PDB entry 4H99 | X-ray diffraction, 2.97 A resolution | chains M and H of the 3 polymer chains in the assembly

== Chain M ==
Protein: Reaction center protein M chain
From: Rhodobacter sphaeroides
UniProtKB: P0C0Y9 (RCEM_RHOSH); residues 1-302 here correspond to UniProt positions 2-303 (UniProt number = residue number + 1)
Chain sequence (313 residues; numbered 1 to 313; the number before each row is that of its first residue):
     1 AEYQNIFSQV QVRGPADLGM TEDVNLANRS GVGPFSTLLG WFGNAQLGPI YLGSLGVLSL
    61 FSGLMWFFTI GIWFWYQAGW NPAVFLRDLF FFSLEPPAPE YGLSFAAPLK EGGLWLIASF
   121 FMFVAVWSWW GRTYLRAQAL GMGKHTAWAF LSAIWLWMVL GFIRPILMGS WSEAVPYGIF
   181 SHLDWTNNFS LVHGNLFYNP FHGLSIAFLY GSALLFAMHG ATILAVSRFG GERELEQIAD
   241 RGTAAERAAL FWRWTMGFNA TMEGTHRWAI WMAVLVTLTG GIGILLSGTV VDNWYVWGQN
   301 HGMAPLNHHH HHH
Not modelled in the structure: 303-313
Sequence notes: engineered mutation T265 (Ile266 in P0C0Y9); expression tag (303-313)
Ion coordination: Fe ion: H219, E234, H266 (shared with 2 residues of chain L)
Small-molecule neighbours:
  - bacteriochlorophyll a (BCL), molecule 1: W66, M122, V126, F150, A153, I154, L156, W157, L160, W185, T186, N187, F189, S190, N195, L196, F197, H202, S205, I206, L209, Y210, V276, T277, G280, G281, I284
  - bacteriochlorophyll a (BCL), molecule 2: M122, W157, L160, V175, I179, H182, L183, W185, T186
  - bacteriochlorophyll a (BCL), molecule 3: T186, F197, L209, Y210
  - bacteriochlorophyll a (BCL), molecule 4: F197, G203, I206, A207, Y210, G211, L214
  - bacteriopheophytin a (BPH), molecule 1: S59, L60, G63, L64, W66, F67, A125, V126, W129, T133, T146, A149, F150, A153, A273, V274, T277
  - bacteriopheophytin a (BPH), molecule 2: Y210, A213, L214, A217, M218, W252, T255, M256
  - spheroidene (SPO): W66, F67, I70, G71, F74, W75, F85, F105, W115, L116, S119, F120, M122, F123, W157, M158, L160, G161, F162, W171, V175, P176, Y177, G178, I179, H182
  - ubiquinone-10 (U10): L214, L215, M218, H219, T222, I223, A245, A248, A249, W252, M256, F258, N259, A260, T261, M262, T265, W268, M272
UniProt features mapped onto this chain:
  - binding site ((7R,8Z)-bacteriochlorophyll b): H182, H202
  - binding site (Fe cation): H219, E234, H266
  - binding site (a ubiquinone): W252

== Chain H ==
Protein: Reaction center protein H chain
From: Rhodobacter sphaeroides
UniProtKB: P0C0Y7 (RCEH_RHOSH); residues 11-250 here = UniProt positions 11-250
Chain sequence (260 residues; row label = number of the first residue in the row):
     1 MVGVTAFGNF DLASLAIYSF WIFLAGLIYY LQTENMREGY PLENEDGTPA ANQGPFPLPK
    61 PKTFILPHGR GTLTVPGPES EDRPIALART AVSEGFPHAP TGDPMKDGVG PASWVARRDL
   121 PELDGHGHNK IKPMKAAAGF HVSAGKNPIG LPVRGCDLEI AGKVVDIWVD IPEQMARFLE
   181 VELKDGSTRL LPMQMVKVQS NRVHVNALSS DLFAGIPTIK SPTEVTLLEE DKICGYVAGG
   241 LMYAAPKRKS VVAAMLAEYA
Not modelled in the structure: 1-10, 251-260
Sequence notes: expression tag (1-10, 251-260)

== How chain M and chain H interact ==
Contacting residue pairs - 113 pairs, chain M then chain H:
  A1(M) - K197(H)
  E2(M) - N206(H)
  E2(M) - L241(H)
  Y3(M) - Q194(H)
  Y3(M) - K197(H)
  N5(M) - Q194(H)
  Q9(M) - M193(H)
  Q9(M) - V196(H)  hydrogen bond (side chain-backbone)
  Q9(M) - K197(H)
  Q9(M) - V198(H)  hydrogen bond (side chain-backbone)
  V10(M) - V142(H)  hydrophobic
  V10(M) - A144(H)
  V10(M) - K146(H)
  Q11(M) - V142(H)
  Q11(M) - S143(H)  hydrogen bond (backbone-backbone)
  Q11(M) - A144(H)  hydrogen bond (backbone-backbone)
  V12(M) - H141(H)
  V12(M) - S143(H)  hydrogen bond (backbone-side chain)
  V12(M) - V169(H)  hydrophobic
  V12(M) - Q174(H)
  V12(M) - M175(H)
  R13(M) - G139(H)
  R13(M) - F140(H)
  R13(M) - H141(H)  hydrogen bond (backbone-backbone)
  R13(M) - S143(H)
  R13(M) - Q174(H)
  G14(M) - G139(H)
  G14(M) - F140(H)
  G14(M) - Q174(H)  hydrogen bond (backbone-side chain)
  P15(M) - A138(H)
  P15(M) - G139(H)
  P15(M) - F140(H)
  P15(M) - Q174(H)  hydrogen bond (backbone-side chain)
  D17(M) - P172(H)
  M20(M) - G125(H)
  M20(M) - H126(H)
  W41(M) - G145(H)
  N44(M) - E173(H)
  P200(M) - I17(H)  hydrophobic
  F201(M) - A16(H)
  F201(M) - I17(H)  hydrophobic
  L204(M) - I17(H)  hydrophobic
  L204(M) - W21(H)  hydrophobic
  S227(M) - Q194(H)  hydrogen bond (backbone-side chain)
  R228(M) - Q194(H)
  R228(M) - M195(H)
  R228(M) - C234(H)  hydrogen bond (backbone-side chain)
  R228(M) - L241(H)
  F229(M) - C234(H)  hydrophobic
  F229(M) - A238(H)  hydrophobic
  E232(M) - M175(H)
  E232(M) - R177(H)  salt bridge
  E232(M) - Q194(H)
  R233(M) - E122(H)  salt bridge
  R233(M) - I131(H)
  R233(M) - R177(H)
  R233(M) - L227(H)
  R233(M) - E230(H)  salt bridge
  E236(M) - R117(H)  hydrogen bond (backbone-side chain)
  E236(M) - E122(H)
  E236(M) - L227(H)
  Q237(M) - R117(H)
  I238(M) - F64(H)  hydrophobic
  I238(M) - L73(H)
  A239(M) - L73(H)
  D240(M) - R117(H)  hydrogen bond (backbone-side chain)
  D240(M) - R118(H)  hydrogen bond (side chain-backbone)
  D240(M) - L227(H)
  R241(M) - E38(H)  salt bridge
  R241(M) - E79(H)  salt bridge
  R241(M) - V115(H)
  R241(M) - R117(H)
  G242(M) - V115(H)
  G242(M) - R117(H)
  G242(M) - D231(H)
  T243(M) - S113(H)
  T243(M) - V115(H)
  T243(M) - D231(H)  hydrogen bond (backbone-side chain)
  E246(M) - V115(H)
  R247(M) - P111(H)  hydrogen bond (side chain-backbone)
  R247(M) - S113(H)  hydrogen bond (side chain-backbone)
  R253(M) - Y40(H)
  R253(M) - L42(H)
  F258(M) - Q32(H)
  N259(M) - N35(H)
  A260(M) - N35(H)
  T261(M) - E34(H)
  T261(M) - N35(H)  hydrogen bond (backbone-side chain)
  T261(M) - E38(H)
  E263(M) - K62(H)  salt bridge
  E263(M) - F64(H)
  G264(M) - N35(H)
  T265(M) - N35(H)  hydrogen bond (backbone-side chain)
  R267(M) - Y30(H)  hydrogen bond
  R267(M) - L31(H)
  R267(M) - E34(H)
  R267(M) - K62(H)
  W268(M) - L31(H)
  W268(M) - N35(H)
  W271(M) - F23(H)  hydrophobic
  W271(M) - L27(H)
  L275(M) - L27(H)  hydrophobic
  T279(M) - F20(H)
  L286(M) - A13(H)  hydrophobic
  V290(M) - D11(H)
  V290(M) - L12(H)  hydrophobic
  V291(M) - A13(H)  hydrophobic
  W297(M) - D11(H)  hydrogen bond
  W297(M) - A13(H)
  W297(M) - S14(H)
  H301(M) - D11(H)
  G302(M) - D11(H)
  G302(M) - S14(H)
Also at the interface, not in a pair above, chain M (57 interface residues in all): F35, T37, Q46, F208, W294
Also at the interface, not in a pair above, chain H (74 interface residues in all): L24, M36, R37, L66, G110, A112, W114, K130, M134, P148, D170, I171, A176, P192, G235

== In short ==
Chain M and chain H form an interface of 57 and 74 residues respectively, with 20 hydrogen bonds and 6 salt
bridges. Polar contacts include E232(M)-R177(H), R233(M)-E122(H) and R233(M)-E230(H). Ligands of chain M: 4
copies of bacteriochlorophyll a, bacteriopheophytin a, ubiquinone-10 and spheroidene.
Here chain M is Reaction center protein M chain and chain H is Reaction center protein H chain, both from
Rhodobacter sphaeroides. Entry 4H99 (Bacterial Photosynthetic Reaction Center from Rhodobacter sphaeroides
with ILE M265 replaced with THR) was determined by X-ray diffraction.
